8HWZ - chains B and F of the 12 polymer chains in the assembly; structure by electron microscopy, 3.56 A resolution.

Chain B (and F):
Protein: Starvation-inducible DNA-binding protein or fine tangled pili major subunit
Organism: Mycolicibacterium smegmatis MC2 155
Notes: chain F of this document is another copy of the same molecule, construct and numbering; everything in this record applies to it too
UniProtKB: A0QXB7 (A0QXB7_MYCS2); residue numbers follow UniProt; this construct covers 16-161
Chain sequence (146 residues; row label = number of the first residue in the row):
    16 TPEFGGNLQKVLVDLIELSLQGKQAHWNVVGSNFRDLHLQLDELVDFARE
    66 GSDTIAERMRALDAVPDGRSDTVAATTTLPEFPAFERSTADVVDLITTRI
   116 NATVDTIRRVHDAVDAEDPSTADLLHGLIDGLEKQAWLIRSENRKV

Interface between chain B and chain F:
Residue-residue contacts (14):
  Glu-72(B) / Lys-149(F)  salt bridge
  Glu-72(B) / Trp-152(F)
  Arg-73(B) / Ile-144(F)
  Arg-73(B) / Asp-145(F)  salt bridge
  Arg-73(B) / Glu-148(F)
  Arg-75(B) / Trp-152(F)
  Ala-76(B) / Glu-148(F)
  Ala-76(B) / Trp-152(F)  hydrophobic
  Ala-76(B) / Arg-155(F)  hydrogen bond (backbone-side chain)
  Pro-134(B) / His-126(F)
  Pro-134(B) / His-141(F)
  Ser-135(B) / His-141(F)
  Asp-138(B) / Asp-138(F)
  Leu-139(B) / Asp-145(F)
Also at the interface, not in a pair above, chain B (10 interface residues in all): Asp-78, Asp-133
Also at the interface, not in a pair above, chain F (10 interface residues in all): Arg-123

Summary:
Chain B and chain F each contribute 10 residues to their interface; the contacts include 1 hydrogen bond and 2
salt bridges. Among the polar pairs are Glu-72(B)/Lys-149(F), Arg-73(B)/Asp-145(F) and Ala-76(B)/Arg-155(F).
Chain B and chain F are both Starvation-inducible DNA-binding protein or fine tangled pili major subunit
(Mycolicibacterium smegmatis MC2 155); the structure, Cryo-EM structure of delta N15 MsDps2 of Mycobacterium
smegmatis, was determined by electron microscopy, deposited together with 8HX0 and 8HX1.
